PDB entry 2NSE | X-ray diffraction, 2.34 A resolution | chains A and B

# Chain A (and B)
Molecule: Nitric oxide synthase
Organism: Bos taurus
Notes: EC 1.14.13.39; fragment: heme domain; chain B of this document is another copy of the same molecule, construct and numbering; everything in this record applies to it too
UniProtKB: P29473 (NOS3_BOVIN); residues 39-482 here correspond to UniProt positions 38-481 (UniProt number = residue number - 1)
Chain sequence (444 residues; numbered 39 to 482; the number before each row is that of its first residue):
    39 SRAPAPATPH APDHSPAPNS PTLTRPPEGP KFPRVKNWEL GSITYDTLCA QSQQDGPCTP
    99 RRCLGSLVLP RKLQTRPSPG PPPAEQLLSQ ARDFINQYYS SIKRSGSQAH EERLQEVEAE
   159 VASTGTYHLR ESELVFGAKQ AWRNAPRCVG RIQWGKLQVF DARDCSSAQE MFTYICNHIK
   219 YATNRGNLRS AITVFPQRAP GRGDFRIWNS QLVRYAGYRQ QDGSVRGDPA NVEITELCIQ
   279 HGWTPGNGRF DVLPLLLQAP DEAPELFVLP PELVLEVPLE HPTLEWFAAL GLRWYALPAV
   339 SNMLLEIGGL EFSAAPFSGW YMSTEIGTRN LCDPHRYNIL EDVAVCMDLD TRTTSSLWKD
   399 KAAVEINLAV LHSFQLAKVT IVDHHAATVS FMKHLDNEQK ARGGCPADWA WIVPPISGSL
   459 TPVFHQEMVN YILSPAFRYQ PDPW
Disordered / not traced: 39-66 (chain B: 39-68)
Construct notes: conflict Arg100 (Cys99 in P29473)
Metal / ion sites: Zn2+: Cys96, Cys101 (shared with Cys96(B), Cys101(B) of chain B); heme Fe near Cys186 (its only coordinating residue here)
Residues lining bound ligands:
  - arginine (ARG): Gln249, Arg252, Tyr333, Pro336, Val338, Gly357, Trp358, Tyr359, Glu363, Asn368
  - tetrahydrobiopterin (H4B), molecule 1: Trp76, Trp447, Phe462, His463, Gln464, Glu465
  - tetrahydrobiopterin (H4B), molecule 2: Ser104, Val106, Arg367, Ala448, Trp449
  - heme (HEM): Trp180, Ala183, Arg185, Cys186, Val187, Gly188, Leu195, Ser228, Met341, Phe355, Ser356, Gly357, Trp358, Met360, Glu363, Val420, Trp449, Phe475, Tyr477
Reported in the primary citation:
  - binding site for arginine: Glu363
  - binding site for tetrahydrobiopterin: Trp449, Phe462
  - binding site for cacodylate ion: Cys384

# Chain A / chain B interface
Residue-residue contacts - 127 pairs, chain A then chain B:
  Pro71(A) with Arg100(B); Leu102(B), hydrophobic
  Arg72(A) with Leu105(B); Arg109(B)
  Trp76(A) with Val106(B); His373(B), hydrogen bond (backbone-side chain)
  Glu77(A) with Pro372(B); His373(B)
  Cys87(A) with Arg99(B), hydrogen bond (backbone-side chain)
  Ala88(A) with Arg99(B), hydrogen bond (backbone-side chain)
  Gln89(A) with Arg99(B)
  Ser90(A) with Arg99(B), hydrogen bond (backbone-side chain)
  Asp93(A) with Pro98(B)
  Gly94(A) with Pro98(B), hydrogen bond (backbone-backbone)
  Cys96(A) with Cys96(B), hydrophobic; Thr97(B); Pro98(B); Cys101(B), hydrophobic
  Thr97(A) with Cys96(B)
  Pro98(A) with Asp93(B); Gly94(B), hydrogen bond (backbone-backbone); Cys96(B)
  Arg99(A) with Lys69(B), hydrogen bond (side chain-backbone); Cys87(B), hydrogen bond; Asp93(B); Tyr469(B)
  Arg100(A) with Asn468(B)
  Cys101(A) with Cys96(B), hydrophobic; Cys101(B), hydrophobic; Gly103(B); Asn468(B), hydrogen bond (backbone-backbone)
  Leu102(A) with Pro71(B), hydrophobic; Val467(B), hydrophobic
  Ser104(A) with Trp447(B); Glu465(B); Met466(B), hydrogen bond (side chain-backbone)
  Leu105(A) with Arg72(B); Glu465(B); Met466(B)
  Val106(A) with Trp76(B); Glu465(B), hydrogen bond (backbone-side chain)
  Leu107(A) with Trp76(B), hydrophobic
  Thr366(A) with Ser457(B)
  Arg367(A) with Ser457(B); Phe462(B)
  Asp371(A) with His463(B)
  Pro372(A) with Glu77(B)
  His373(A) with Trp76(B), hydrogen bond (side chain-backbone); Glu77(B); His463(B)
  Thr392(A) with Asp421(B), hydrogen bond; His423(B)
  Ser393(A) with Leu406(B); Leu409(B); Gln413(B); Asp421(B), hydrogen bond (backbone-side chain)
  Ser394(A) with Leu406(B)
  Leu395(A) with Val402(B); Asn405(B); Leu406(B); Leu409(B), hydrophobic; His422(B); His423(B)
  Lys397(A) with Leu458(B)
  Asp398(A) with Val402(B); His422(B), salt bridge; His423(B), salt bridge; Ser455(B), hydrogen bond
  Lys399(A) with Val402(B); Glu403(B), salt bridge; Leu406(B)
  Ala401(A) with Leu458(B), hydrophobic
  Val402(A) with Leu395(B); Lys399(B)
  Glu403(A) with Lys399(B)
  Asn405(A) with Leu395(B)
  Leu406(A) with Ser393(B); Leu395(B); Lys399(B)
  Leu409(A) with Ser393(B); Leu395(B), hydrophobic
  Gln413(A) with Ser393(B)
  Asp421(A) with Thr392(B), hydrogen bond; Ser393(B)
  His422(A) with Leu395(B); Asp398(B), salt bridge
  His423(A) with Thr392(B); Lys397(B); Asp398(B), salt bridge
  Ala424(A) with Thr392(B)
  Trp447(A) with Ser104(B); Ala448(B), hydrophobic
  Ala448(A) with Trp447(B), hydrophobic
  Pro453(A) with Ser455(B); Gly456(B), hydrogen bond (backbone-backbone); Ser457(B), hydrogen bond (backbone-backbone); Phe462(B), hydrophobic
  Ile454(A) with Asp398(B); Ser455(B)
  Ser455(A) with Asp398(B), hydrogen bond; Pro453(B); Ile454(B); Ser455(B)
  Gly456(A) with Pro453(B), hydrogen bond (backbone-backbone)
  Ser457(A) with Thr366(B); Arg367(B); Pro453(B), hydrogen bond (backbone-backbone)
  Leu458(A) with Thr366(B); Leu378(B), hydrophobic; Lys397(B); Asp398(B); Ala401(B), hydrophobic
  Phe462(A) with Arg367(B)
  His463(A) with Asp371(B); His373(B)
  Glu465(A) with Ser104(B); Leu105(B); Val106(B), hydrogen bond (side chain-backbone)
  Met466(A) with Ser104(B), hydrogen bond (backbone-side chain); Leu105(B)
  Val467(A) with Arg100(B); Cys101(B); Leu102(B), hydrophobic
  Asn468(A) with Arg100(B); Cys101(B), hydrogen bond (backbone-backbone)
  Tyr469(A) with Arg99(B); Arg100(B)
Interface residues without a listed pair, chain A (63 interface residues in all): Gly67, Gln92, Gly103, Leu378
Interface residues without a listed pair, chain B (62 interface residues in all): Ala88, Ser90, Leu107, Ser394, Ala424

# In short
The interface between chain A and chain B involves 63 residues on one side and 62 on the other, with 24
hydrogen bonds and 5 salt bridges. Polar contacts include Asp398(A)-His422(B), Asp398(A)-His423(B) and
Lys399(A)-Glu403(B). From the paper: a binding site for tetrahydrobiopterin at Trp449(A) and Phe462(A); a
binding site for arginine at Glu363(A).
Both chains are Nitric oxide synthase (Bos taurus). Entry 2NSE (Bovine endothelial nitric oxide synthase
substrate complex) was determined by X-ray diffraction (same publication as 1NSE, 3NSE and 4NSE).
